Entry 1MZE (X-ray diffraction, 2.20 A resolution); this record covers chain A.

[Chain A]
Protein: factor inhibiting HIF1
Source organism: Homo sapiens
UniProt: Q9NWT6 (HIF1N_HUMAN); residues 1-349 here = UniProt positions 1-349
Sequence (351 residues; row label = number of the first residue in the row; numbers below 1 keep their minus sign (Gly-1 is residue -1)):
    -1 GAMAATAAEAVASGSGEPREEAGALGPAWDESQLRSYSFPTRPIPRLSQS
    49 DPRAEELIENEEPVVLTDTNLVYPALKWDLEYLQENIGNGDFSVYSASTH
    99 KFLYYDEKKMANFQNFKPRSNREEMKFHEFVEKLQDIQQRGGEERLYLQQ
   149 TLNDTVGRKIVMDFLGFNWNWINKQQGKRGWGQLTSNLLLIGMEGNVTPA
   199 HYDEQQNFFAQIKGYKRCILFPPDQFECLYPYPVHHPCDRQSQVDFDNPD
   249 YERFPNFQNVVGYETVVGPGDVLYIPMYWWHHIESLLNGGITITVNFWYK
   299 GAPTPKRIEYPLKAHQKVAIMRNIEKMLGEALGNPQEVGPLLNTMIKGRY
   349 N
Unresolved in the structure: -1 to 12, 304-305
Construct notes: cloning artifact (-1 to 0)
Ion coordination: Fe2+: His199, Asp201, His279 (together with d(-)-tartaric acid)
Ligand contacts: d(-)-tartaric acid (TAR): Tyr145, Leu188, Thr196, His199, Asp201, Asn205, Phe207, Lys214, His279, Ile281, Asn294, Trp296
UniProt features mapped onto this chain:
  - binding site (2-oxoglutarate): Tyr145, Thr196, Asn205, Lys214, Asn294
  - binding site (substrate): Asp152, Gln181 to Thr183, Asp201 to Gln203, Arg238, Gln239, Ala300, Asn321
  - binding site (Fe cation): His199, Asp201, His279
  - site: Leu340 (Important for dimer formation)
  - modified residue: Ala2 (N-acetylalanine)
  - mutagenesis: His199 (H199A: Prevents suppression of HIF CAD activity. Strongly stimulates 2-oxoglutarate turnover. No stimulation of 2-oxoglutarate turnover; when associated with R-340), Asp201 (D201A: Prevents suppression of HIF CAD activity; D201E: Loss of HIF1A Asn hydroxylation activity. Slightly stimulates 2-oxoglutarate turnover; D201G: No impact on HIF1A Asn hydroxylation activity ...), Gln239 (Q239H: No effect on Asp hydroxylation ability), Trp296 (W296R: Loss of HIF1A Asn hydroxylation activity and slight stimulation of 2-oxoglutarate turnover; when associated with G-201), Leu340 (L340R: Impairs dimer formation, leading to loss of HIF1A Asn hydroxylation activity. No stimulation of 2-oxoglutarate turnover; when associated with A-201), Ile344 (I344R: No effect on dimer formation and HIF1A Asn hydroxylation activity)
What the authors report for this chain:
  - Fe2+ coordination: His199, Asp201, His279
  - mutagenesis - D201A: abolished catalytic activity
  - self-association interface (contacts with another copy of this molecule): Pro303 to Asn349

[Summary]
Ligands of chain A: d(-)-tartaric acid. His199, Asp201 and His279 coordinate Fe2+. UniProt lists 5 residues
binding 2-oxoglutarate, 11 substrate-binding residues, 3 Fe cation-binding residues and 6 mutagenesis sites.
From the paper: D201A abolishes catalytic activity; Fe2+ coordination by His199, Asp201 and His279.
Chain A is factor inhibiting HIF1 (Homo sapiens); the structure, Human Factor Inhibiting HIF (FIH1), was
determined by X-ray diffraction together with 1MZF from the same study.
